7Z6O - chains B and D of the 4 polymer chains in the assembly; structure by X-ray diffraction, 3.70 A resolution.

[Chain B]
Protein: X-ray repair cross-complementing protein 5
From: Homo sapiens
Notes: EC 3.6.4.-
Reference sequence: P13010 (XRCC5_HUMAN); residue numbers follow UniProt; this construct covers 1-732
Amino-acid sequence (732 residues; row label = number of the first residue in the row):
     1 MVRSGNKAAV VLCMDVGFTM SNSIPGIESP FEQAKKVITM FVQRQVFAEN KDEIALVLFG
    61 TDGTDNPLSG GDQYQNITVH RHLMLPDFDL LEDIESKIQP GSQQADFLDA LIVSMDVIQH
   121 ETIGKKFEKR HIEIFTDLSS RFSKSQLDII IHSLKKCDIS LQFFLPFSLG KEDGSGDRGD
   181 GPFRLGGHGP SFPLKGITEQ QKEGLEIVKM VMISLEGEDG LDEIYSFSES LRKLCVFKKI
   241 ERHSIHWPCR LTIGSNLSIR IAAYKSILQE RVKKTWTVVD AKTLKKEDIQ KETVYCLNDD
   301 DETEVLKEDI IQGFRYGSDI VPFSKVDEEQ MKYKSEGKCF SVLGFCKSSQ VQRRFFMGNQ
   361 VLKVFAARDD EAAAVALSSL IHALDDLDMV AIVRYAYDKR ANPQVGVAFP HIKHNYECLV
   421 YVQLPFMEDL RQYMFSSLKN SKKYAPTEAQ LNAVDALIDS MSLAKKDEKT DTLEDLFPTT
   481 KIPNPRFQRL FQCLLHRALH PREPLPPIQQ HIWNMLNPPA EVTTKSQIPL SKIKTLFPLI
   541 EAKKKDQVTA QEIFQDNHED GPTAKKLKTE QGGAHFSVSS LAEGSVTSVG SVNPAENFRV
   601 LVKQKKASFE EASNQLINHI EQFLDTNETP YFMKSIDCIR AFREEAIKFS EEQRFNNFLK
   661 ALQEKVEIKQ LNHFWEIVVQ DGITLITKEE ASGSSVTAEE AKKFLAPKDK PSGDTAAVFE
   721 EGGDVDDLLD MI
Not modelled in the structure: 1-5, 177-180, 546-732
Small-molecule neighbours: inositol hexakisphosphate (IHP): Lys-363, His-411, Lys-413, Tyr-416, Lys-481
Curated features (UniProtKB/Swiss-Prot):
  - region: Leu-138 to Leu-165 (Leucine-zipper)
  - motif: Glu-720 to Leu-728 (EEXXXDL motif)
  - modified residue: Lys-144 (N6-acetyllysine), Ser-255 (Phosphoserine), Ser-258 (Phosphoserine), Lys-265 (N6-acetyllysine), Ser-318 (Phosphoserine), Lys-332 (N6-acetyllysine), Thr-535 (Phosphothreonine), Ser-577 (Phosphoserine), Ser-579 (Phosphoserine), Ser-580 (Phosphoserine), Lys-660 (N6-acetyllysine), Lys-665 (N6-acetyllysine), Thr-715 (Phosphothreonine)
  - cross-link (Glycyl lysine isopeptide (Lys-Gly)): Lys-195 (interchain with G-Cter in SUMO2), Lys-532 (interchain with G-Cter in SUMO2), Lys-534 (interchain with G-Cter in SUMO2), Lys-566 (interchain with G-Cter in SUMO2), Lys-568 (interchain with G-Cter in SUMO2), Lys-669 (interchain with G-Cter in SUMO2), Lys-688 (interchain with G-Cter in SUMO2)
  - mutagenesis: Glu-720 to Glu-721 (Abolishes interaction with PRKDC and its recruitment to sites of DNA damage), Asp-726 to Asp-727 (Abolishes interaction with PRKDC and its recruitment to sites of DNA damage)
Reported in the primary citation:
  - binding site for inositol hexakisphosphate: Lys-363, His-411, Lys-413, Tyr-416, Lys-481

[Chain D]
Molecule: 34-nt DNA strand
Sequence (34 nucleotides; row label = number of the first residue in the row):
     1 CGCGCCCAGC TTTCCCAGCT AATAAACTAA AAAC
Not modelled in the structure: 1-19

[Interface between chain B and chain D]
Pairs across the interface - 12 pairs, chain B then chain D:
  Lys-265(B) / DT23(D)  salt bridge to the phosphate
  Lys-265(B) / DA24(D)  salt bridge to the phosphate
  Lys-291(B) / DA29(D)  salt bridge to the phosphate
  Gln-360(B) / DA24(D)  phosphate contact
  Tyr-397(B) / DT23(D)  sugar contact
  Tyr-397(B) / DA24(D)  phosphate contact
  Arg-400(B) / DT23(D)  base contact
  Arg-400(B) / DA24(D)  hydrogen bond to the base
  Arg-400(B) / DA25(D)  hydrogen bond to the sugar
  Ala-401(B) / DA24(D)  phosphate contact
  Ala-401(B) / DA25(D)  phosphate contact
  Asn-402(B) / DA25(D)  hydrogen bond to the phosphate
Interface residues without a listed pair, chain B (9 interface residues in all): Ile-245, Lys-325
Interface residues without a listed pair, chain D (6 interface residues in all): DA22, DC27

[In short]
The interface between chain B and chain D involves 9 residues on one side and 6 on the other; the contacts
include 3 hydrogen bonds and 3 salt bridges. Polar contacts include Arg-400(B)/DA24(D), Arg-400(B)/DA25(D) and
Asn-402(B)/DA25(D). Chain B binds inositol hexakisphosphate. The paper reports a binding site for inositol
hexakisphosphate at Lys-363(B), His-411(B) and Lys-413(B) among others.
Chain B is X-ray repair cross-complementing protein 5 (Homo sapiens) and chain D is a 34-nt DNA strand; the
structure, X-Ray studies of Ku70/80 reveal the binding site for IP6, was determined by X-ray diffraction (same
publication as 7ZVT and 7ZT6).
